PDB entry 8F60 | X-ray diffraction, 1.64 A resolution | chains A and B of the 3 polymer chains in the assembly

Chain A:
Name: r23C8 Fab heavy chain
From: Oryctolagus cuniculus
Notes: antibody fragment or engineered binder
Sequence (221 residues; numbered 1 to 221; the number before each row is that of its first residue):
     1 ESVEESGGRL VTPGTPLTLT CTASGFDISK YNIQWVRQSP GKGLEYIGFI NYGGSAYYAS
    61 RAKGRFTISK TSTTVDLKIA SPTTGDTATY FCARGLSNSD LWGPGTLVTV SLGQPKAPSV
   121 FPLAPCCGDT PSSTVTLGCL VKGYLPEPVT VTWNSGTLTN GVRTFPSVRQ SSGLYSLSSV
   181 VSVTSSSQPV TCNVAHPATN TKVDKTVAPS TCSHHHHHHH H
Not modelled in the structure: 188, 211-221
Modified residues: Glu1 (pyroglutamic acid; PCA)
Disulfides: Cys21-Cys92, Cys139-Cys192

Chain B:
Name: r23C8 Fab light chain
From: Oryctolagus cuniculus
Notes: antibody fragment or engineered binder
Sequence (218 residues; numbered 1 to 218; the number before each row is that of its first residue):
     1 AIDMTQTPSS VSEPVGGTVT IKCQASQSIS SWLSWYQQKP GQPPKLLIYR ASTLASGIPS
    61 RFKGSGSGTE YTLTISDLEC ADAATYYCQC TYGGVVGSTS DDNPFGGGTE VVVKGDPVAP
   121 TVLIFPPAAD QVATGTVTIV CVANKYFPDV TVTWEVDGTT QTTGIENSKT PQNSADCTYN
   181 LSSTLTLTST QYNSHKEYTC KVTQGTTSVV QSFNRGDC
Not modelled in the structure: 1
Disulfides: Cys23-Cys88, Cys80-Cys177, Cys141-Cys200

Chain A / chain B interface:
Disulfides between the chains: Cys126(A)-Cys218(B)
Contacting residue pairs (69; chain A residue first):
  Gln34(A) - Tyr36(B)
  Gln34(A) - Gln89(B)  hydrogen bond
  Val36(A) - Phe105(B)  hydrophobic
  Gln38(A) - Gln38(B)  hydrogen bond
  Gln38(A) - Tyr87(B)
  Lys42(A) - Tyr87(B)
  Gly43(A) - Tyr87(B)
  Leu44(A) - Pro44(B)  hydrophobic
  Leu44(A) - Tyr87(B)
  Leu44(A) - Phe105(B)
  Tyr46(A) - Gln89(B)
  Tyr46(A) - Asp101(B)
  Tyr46(A) - Asp102(B)
  Tyr46(A) - Asn103(B)  hydrogen bond
  Tyr46(A) - Phe105(B)
  Tyr57(A) - Asp101(B)
  Tyr58(A) - Asp101(B)
  Ala59(A) - Asp102(B)
  Phe91(A) - Gln38(B)
  Phe91(A) - Pro43(B)  hydrophobic
  Leu96(A) - Thr91(B)
  Leu96(A) - Gly94(B)
  Leu96(A) - Asn103(B)
  Ser97(A) - Trp32(B)
  Ser97(A) - Ser34(B)  hydrogen bond (backbone-side chain)
  Ser97(A) - Tyr49(B)
  Ser97(A) - Thr91(B)
  Asn98(A) - Leu46(B)
  Asn98(A) - Tyr49(B)
  Ser99(A) - Tyr36(B)
  Ser99(A) - Leu46(B)
  Trp102(A) - Tyr36(B)  hydrophobic
  Trp102(A) - Pro43(B)  hydrophobic
  Trp102(A) - Pro44(B)
  Gly103(A) - Pro43(B)
  Phe121(A) - Asp130(B)
  Phe121(A) - Gln131(B)
  Phe121(A) - Thr134(B)
  Pro122(A) - Asp130(B)
  Leu123(A) - Phe125(B)
  Leu123(A) - Val140(B)  hydrophobic
  Ala124(A) - Phe125(B)
  Ala124(A) - Pro126(B)
  Pro125(A) - Phe125(B)
  Cys126(A) - Pro126(B)
  Cys126(A) - Asp217(B)  hydrogen bond (side chain-backbone)
  Cys126(A) - Cys218(B)  disulfide
  Cys127(A) - Asp217(B)
  Cys127(A) - Cys218(B)  hydrogen bond (side chain-backbone)
  Gly128(A) - Asp217(B)
  Thr136(A) - Leu123(B)
  Thr136(A) - Phe125(B)
  Leu140(A) - Thr138(B)
  Lys142(A) - Thr136(B)  hydrogen bond
  Lys142(A) - Thr138(B)  hydrogen bond
  Arg163(A) - Asn144(B)  hydrogen bond
  Arg163(A) - Asn180(B)
  Phe165(A) - Val142(B)  hydrophobic
  Phe165(A) - Ser168(B)
  Phe165(A) - Thr170(B)
  Phe165(A) - Asn180(B)
  Phe165(A) - Leu181(B)
  Phe165(A) - Ser182(B)
  Pro166(A) - Ser168(B)  hydrogen bond (backbone-side chain)
  Pro166(A) - Lys169(B)
  Val168(A) - Glu166(B)
  Val168(A) - Asn167(B)
  Val168(A) - Ser168(B)
  Ser178(A) - Ser182(B)  hydrogen bond
Also at the interface, not in a pair above, chain A (40 interface residues in all): Glu45, Phe49, Asp100, Arg169, Gln170, Val180, Lys205
Also at the interface, not in a pair above, chain B (43 interface residues in all): Gln42, Arg50, Ile124, Ala128, Val137, Thr186

Overview:
Chain A and chain B form an interface of 40 and 43 residues respectively, with 1 disulfide bond and 11
hydrogen bonds. Among the polar pairs are Gln34(A)-Gln89(B), Gln38(A)-Gln38(B) and Tyr46(A)-Asn103(B).
Chain A is r23C8 Fab heavy chain and chain B is r23C8 Fab light chain, both from Oryctolagus cuniculus; the
structure, anti-BTLA monoclonal antibody r23C8 in complex with BTLA, was determined by X-ray diffraction.
